Entry 7LGU (electron microscopy, 2.30 A resolution); this record covers chains A and B.

# Chain A (and B)
Name: Prestin
From: Homo sapiens
Notes: chain B of this document is another copy of the same molecule, construct and numbering; everything in this record applies to it too
UniProt: P58743 (S26A5_HUMAN); residue numbers follow UniProt; this construct covers 1-744
Sequence (750 residues; row label = number of the first residue in the row):
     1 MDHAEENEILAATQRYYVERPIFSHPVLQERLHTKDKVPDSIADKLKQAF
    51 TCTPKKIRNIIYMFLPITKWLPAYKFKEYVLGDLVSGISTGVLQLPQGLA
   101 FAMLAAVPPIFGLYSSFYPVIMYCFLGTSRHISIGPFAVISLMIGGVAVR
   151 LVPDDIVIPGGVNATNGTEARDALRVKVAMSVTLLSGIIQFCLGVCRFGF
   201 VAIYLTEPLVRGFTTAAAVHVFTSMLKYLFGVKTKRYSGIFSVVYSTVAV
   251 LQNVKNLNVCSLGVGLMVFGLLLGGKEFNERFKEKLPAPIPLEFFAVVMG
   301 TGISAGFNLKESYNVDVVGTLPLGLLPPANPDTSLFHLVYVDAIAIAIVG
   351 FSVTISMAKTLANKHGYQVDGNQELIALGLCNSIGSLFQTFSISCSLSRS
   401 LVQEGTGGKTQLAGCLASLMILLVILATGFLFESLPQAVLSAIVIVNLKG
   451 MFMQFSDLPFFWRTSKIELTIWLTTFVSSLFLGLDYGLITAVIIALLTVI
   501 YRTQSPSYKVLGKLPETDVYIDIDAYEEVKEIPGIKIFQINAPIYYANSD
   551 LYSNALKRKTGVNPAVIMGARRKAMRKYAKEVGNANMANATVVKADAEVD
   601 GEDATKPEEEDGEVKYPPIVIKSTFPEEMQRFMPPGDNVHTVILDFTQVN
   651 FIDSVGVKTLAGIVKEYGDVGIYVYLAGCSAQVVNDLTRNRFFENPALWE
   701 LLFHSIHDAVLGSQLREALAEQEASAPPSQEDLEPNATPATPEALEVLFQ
Not modelled in the structure: 1-12, 581-613, 726-750
Differences from the reference sequence: expression tag (745-750)
UniProt features mapped onto this chain:
  - motif: I158 to T168 (Involved in motor function)
  - binding site (salicylate): S398
  - site: S398 (Controls the electromotile activity), R399 (Contributes to anion binding)
  - glycosylation (N-linked (GlcNAc...) asparagine): N163, N166
Small-molecule neighbours:
  - tetradecane (C14), molecule 1: W462, K466, T470, L473, T474, V477
  - tetradecane (C14), molecule 2: K466, I467, T470, I494, L497, T498, Y501
From the paper describing this entry:
  - binding site for chloride ion: Q97, F137, S396 to S398
  - contacts within the chain: S396-R399

# Chain A / chain B interface
Residue-residue contacts - 138 pairs, chain A then chain B:
  T13(A) with L715(B)
  Q14(A) with I22(B); L715(B)
  R15(A) with E19(B), salt bridge; R20(B); P21(B); L711(B)
  Y16(A) with V18(B); E19(B); R20(B), hydrogen bond (backbone-backbone); P21(B); D518(B), hydrogen bond; S705(B); H707(B); D708(B); L711(B), hydrophobic
  Y17(A) with Y17(B), hydrophobic; V18(B); E19(B)
  V18(A) with Y16(B); Y17(B); V18(B), hydrogen bond (backbone-backbone); D518(B)
  E19(A) with R15(B), salt bridge; Y16(B); Y17(B)
  R20(A) with R15(B); Y16(B), hydrogen bond (backbone-backbone); T517(B); D518(B), salt bridge
  P21(A) with R15(B); Y16(B)
  I22(A) with Q14(B)
  F23(A) with V519(B), hydrophobic
  L28(A) with L514(B), hydrophobic
  Q29(A) with Y526(B)
  R31(A) with E528(B)
  L32(A) with L514(B), hydrophobic; I521(B), hydrophobic; Y526(B), hydrophobic; E528(B)
  H33(A) with Y526(B); E527(B); E528(B), salt bridge
  T34(A) with A525(B); E527(B)
  K35(A) with I523(B), hydrogen bond (side chain-backbone); A525(B), hydrogen bond (backbone-backbone); Y526(B); E527(B)
  F200(A) with Q504(B)
  I203(A) with Q504(B); Y546(B); A547(B)
  Y204(A) with Q504(B), hydrogen bond; Y546(B)
  T206(A) with Y546(B); V655(B)
  E207(A) with K658(B), salt bridge
  Q368(A) with D550(B), hydrogen bond
  T464(A) with R689(B), hydrogen bond (backbone-side chain)
  E468(A) with D653(B); S654(B), hydrogen bond
  A495(A) with Y546(B), hydrogen bond (backbone-side chain)
  L496(A) with L497(B), hydrophobic; I500(B); Y546(B)
  L497(A) with L496(B), hydrophobic
  V499(A) with I500(B), hydrophobic; Y545(B), hydrophobic
  I500(A) with L496(B); V499(B), hydrophobic
  R502(A) with F651(B)
  Q504(A) with F200(B); I203(B); Y204(B), hydrogen bond
  S507(A) with Q682(B), hydrogen bond
  L514(A) with L28(B), hydrophobic; L32(B), hydrophobic
  T517(A) with R20(B)
  D518(A) with Y16(B), hydrogen bond; V18(B); R20(B), salt bridge
  V519(A) with F23(B), hydrophobic; H704(B)
  I521(A) with L32(B), hydrophobic
  I523(A) with K35(B), hydrogen bond (backbone-side chain)
  A525(A) with T34(B); K35(B), hydrogen bond (backbone-backbone)
  Y526(A) with Q29(B); L32(B), hydrophobic; H33(B); K35(B)
  E527(A) with H33(B); T34(B); K35(B)
  E528(A) with R31(B); L32(B); H33(B), salt bridge
  N541(A) with N650(B); Q682(B), hydrogen bond
  A542(A) with N650(B)
  P543(A) with N650(B)
  Y545(A) with V499(B), hydrophobic
  Y546(A) with I203(B); Y204(B); T206(B); A495(B), hydrogen bond (side chain-backbone); L496(B)
  A547(A) with I203(B)
  D550(A) with Q368(B), hydrogen bond
  T647(A) with T647(B); Q648(B)
  Q648(A) with T647(B); N650(B); S680(B)
  N650(A) with N541(B); A542(B); P543(B); Q648(B); N650(B)
  F651(A) with R502(B)
  D653(A) with E468(B)
  S654(A) with E468(B), hydrogen bond
  V655(A) with T206(B)
  K658(A) with E207(B), salt bridge
  S680(A) with Q648(B)
  Q682(A) with S507(B), hydrogen bond; N541(B), hydrogen bond
  R689(A) with T464(B), hydrogen bond (side chain-backbone)
  H704(A) with V519(B)
  S705(A) with Y16(B)
  H707(A) with Y16(B)
  D708(A) with Y16(B)
  L711(A) with R15(B); Y16(B), hydrophobic
  L715(A) with T13(B); Q14(B)
Interface residues without a listed pair, chain A (77 interface residues in all): F460, R463, I493, K509, E516, D524, L551, V649, R691
Interface residues without a listed pair, chain B (77 interface residues in all): F460, R463, I493, K509, E516, D524, L551, V649, R691

# In short
Chain A and chain B each contribute 77 residues to their interface, with 23 hydrogen bonds and 8 salt bridges.
Polar contacts include R15(A)-E19(B), R20(A)-D518(B) and H33(A)-E528(B). Ligands of chain A: tetradecane. The
paper reports a binding site for chloride ion at Q97(A), F137(A) and S396(A); contacts within the chain
involving R399(A) and S396(A).
Both chains are Prestin (Homo sapiens). Entry 7LGU (Structure of human prestin in the presence of NaCl) was
determined by electron microscopy, deposited together with 7LGW, 7LH2 and 7LH3.
